7NJR - chains C and G of the 20 polymer chains in the assembly; structure by electron microscopy, 2.56 A resolution.

# Chain C
Molecule: ATP synthase subunit alpha
Source organism: Mycolicibacterium smegmatis (strain ATCC 700084 / mc(2)155)
Notes: EC 7.1.2.2
UniProt: A0R202 (ATPA_MYCS2); residue numbers follow UniProt; this construct covers 1-548
Chain sequence (548 residues; row label = number of the first residue in the row):
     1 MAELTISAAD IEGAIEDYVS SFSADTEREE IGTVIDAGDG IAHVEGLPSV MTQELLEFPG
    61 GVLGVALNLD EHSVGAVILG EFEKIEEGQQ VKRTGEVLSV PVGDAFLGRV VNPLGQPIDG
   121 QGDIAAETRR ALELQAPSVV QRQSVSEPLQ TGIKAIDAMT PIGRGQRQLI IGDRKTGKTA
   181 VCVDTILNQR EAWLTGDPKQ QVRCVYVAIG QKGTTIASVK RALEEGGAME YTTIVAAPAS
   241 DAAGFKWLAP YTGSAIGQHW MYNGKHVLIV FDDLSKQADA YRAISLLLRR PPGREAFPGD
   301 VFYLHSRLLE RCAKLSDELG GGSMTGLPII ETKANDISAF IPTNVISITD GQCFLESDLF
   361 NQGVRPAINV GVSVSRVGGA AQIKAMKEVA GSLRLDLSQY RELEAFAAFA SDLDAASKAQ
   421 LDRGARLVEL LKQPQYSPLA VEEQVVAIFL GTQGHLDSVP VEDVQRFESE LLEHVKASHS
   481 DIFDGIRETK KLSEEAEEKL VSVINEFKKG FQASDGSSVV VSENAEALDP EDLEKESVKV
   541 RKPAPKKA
Disordered / not traced: 1-6, 23-29, 515-525, 546-548
Metal / ion sites: Mg2+: T179 (together with ATP)
Ligand contacts:
  - ADP (adenosine-5'-diphosphate): V374, S375, R376
  - ATP (adenosine-5'-triphosphate): D173, R174, K175, T176, G177, K178, T179, A180, E331, F360, R365, P366, Q433, P434, Q435
UniProt features mapped onto this chain:
  - binding site (ATP): G172 to T179
  - site: S373 (Required for activity)

# Chain G
Molecule: ATP synthase gamma chain
Source organism: Mycobacterium smegmatis (strain ATCC 700084 / mc(2)155)
UniProt: A0R201 (ATPG_MYCS2); numbering as in UniProt (aligned over 1-307)
Chain sequence (307 residues; each row starts with the number of its first residue):
     1 MAATLRELRG RIRSAGSIKK ITKAQELIAT SRIAKAQARV EAARPYAAEI TNMLTELAGA
    61 SALDHPLLVE RKQPKRAGVL VVSSDRGLCG AYNANVLRRA EELFSLLRDE GKDPVLYVVG
   121 RKALGYFSFR QRTVVESWTG FSERPTYENA REIADTLVNA FMAGADDEGD DAGADGILGV
   181 DELHIVFTEF RSMLSQTAVA RRAAPMEVEY VGEVETGPRT LYSFEPDPET LFDALLPRYI
   241 ATRVYAALLE AAASESASRR RAMKSATDNA DDLIKALTLA ANRERQAQIT QEISEIVGGA
   301 NALAGSK
Disordered / not traced: 1-2, 215-219, 305-307

# Interface between chain C and chain G
Residue-residue contacts - 62 pairs, chain C then chain G:
  P291(C) - A302(G)  hydrophobic
  P291(C) - L303(G)  hydrophobic
  P292(C) - A302(G)
  R294(C) - E295(G)
  E295(C) - E295(G)  hydrogen bond (backbone-side chain)
  S338(C) - A3(G)
  E526(C) - E102(G)
  E526(C) - S105(G)  hydrogen bond (backbone-side chain)
  A527(C) - E102(G)
  A527(C) - S105(G)
  A527(C) - L106(G)
  L528(C) - R99(G)
  L528(C) - E102(G)
  L528(C) - L103(G)
  L528(C) - L106(G)
  P530(C) - L106(G)  hydrophobic
  D532(C) - A200(G)
  L533(C) - L103(G)  hydrophobic
  L533(C) - H184(G)
  L533(C) - A200(G)
  L533(C) - R202(G)
  E534(C) - E189(G)
  E534(C) - A200(G)  hydrogen bond (backbone-backbone)
  E534(C) - R201(G)  salt bridge
  E534(C) - R202(G)  hydrogen bond (backbone-backbone)
  K535(C) - E182(G)  salt bridge
  K535(C) - R202(G)
  K535(C) - E207(G)
  E536(C) - R201(G)  salt bridge
  E536(C) - R202(G)  hydrogen bond (backbone-backbone)
  E536(C) - M206(G)
  E536(C) - E207(G)  hydrogen bond (backbone-backbone)
  E536(C) - R243(G)  salt bridge
  S537(C) - E207(G)
  S537(C) - E209(G)  hydrogen bond
  V538(C) - L54(G)  hydrophobic
  V538(C) - A58(G)  hydrophobic
  V538(C) - E207(G)  hydrogen bond (backbone-backbone)
  V538(C) - V208(G)
  V538(C) - E209(G)
  K539(C) - T55(G)  hydrogen bond (backbone-side chain)
  K539(C) - E209(G)  salt bridge
  V540(C) - V208(G)  hydrophobic
  V540(C) - E209(G)
  V540(C) - Y210(G)  hydrophobic
  V540(C) - V211(G)  hydrogen bond (backbone-backbone)
  R541(C) - T55(G)
  R541(C) - E56(G)
  R541(C) - V211(G)
  R541(C) - G212(G)
  R541(C) - E213(G)
  R541(C) - V214(G)
  K542(C) - G59(G)  hydrogen bond (side chain-backbone)
  K542(C) - Y210(G)
  K542(C) - V211(G)  hydrogen bond (backbone-backbone)
  K542(C) - G212(G)
  P543(C) - Y210(G)
  P543(C) - V211(G)
  P543(C) - G212(G)
  P543(C) - E213(G)
  A544(C) - Y210(G)
  P545(C) - Y210(G)
Also at the interface, not in a pair above, chain C (25 interface residues in all): G293, D336
Also at the interface, not in a pair above, chain G (37 interface residues in all): L63, D109, V199, A203, Y239, G298, G299

# Overview
Chain C and chain G form an interface of 25 and 37 residues respectively, with 12 hydrogen bonds and 5 salt
bridges. Among the polar pairs are E534(C)-R201(G), K535(C)-E182(G) and E536(C)-R201(G). Chain C binds ATP and
ADP. From UniProt: 8 ATP-binding residues on chain C.
Chain C is ATP synthase subunit alpha (Mycolicibacterium smegmatis (strain ATCC 700084 / mc(2)155)) and chain
G is ATP synthase gamma chain (Mycobacterium smegmatis (strain ATCC 700084 / mc(2)155)); the structure,
Mycobacterium smegmatis ATP synthase state 3b, was determined by electron microscopy (same publication as
7NJK, 7NJL, 7NJM, 7NJN, 7NJO, 7NJP and 20 further entries).
